PDB entry 7I9L | X-ray diffraction, 1.55 A resolution | chains A and B

[Chain A]
Name: Serine protease subunit NS2B
From: Zika virus
Reference sequence: Q32ZE1 (POLG_ZIKV); residues 46-89 here correspond to UniProt positions 1414-1457 (UniProt number = residue number + 1368)
Amino-acid sequence (46 residues; numbered 44 to 89; the number before each row is that of its first residue):
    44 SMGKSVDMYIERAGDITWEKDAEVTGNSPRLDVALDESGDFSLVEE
Disordered / not traced: 44-49, 89
Construct notes: expression tag (44-45)
Small-molecule neighbours: A1B87 (benzyl (3-{[4-(2-aminoethyl)phenyl]carbamoyl}-5-chlorophenyl)carbamate): S81, G82, D83

[Chain B]
Name: Serine protease NS3
From: Zika virus
Notes: EC 3.4.21.91, 3.6.1.15, 3.6.4.13
Reference sequence: Q32ZE1 (POLG_ZIKV); residues 11-177 here correspond to UniProt positions 1509-1675 (UniProt number = residue number + 1498)
Amino-acid sequence (168 residues; numbered 10 to 177; the number before each row is that of its first residue):
    10 MKEVKKGETTDGVYRVMTRRLLGSTQVGVGVMQEGVFHTMWHVTKGAALR
    60 SGEGRLDPYWGDVKQDLVSYCGPWKLDAAWDGLSEVQLLAVPPGERAKNI
   110 QTLPGIFKTKDGDIGAVALDYPAGTSGSPILDKCGRVIGLYGNGVVIKNG
   160 SYVSAITQGKREEETPVE
Disordered / not traced: 10-15, 172-177
Construct notes: initiating methionine (10); conflict K107 (Arg1605 in Q32ZE1)
Small-molecule neighbours: A1B87 (benzyl (3-{[4-(2-aminoethyl)phenyl]carbamoyl}-5-chlorophenyl)carbamate): H51, D75, Y130, P131, A132, T134, S135, Y150, G151, N152, V155, G159, Y161

[Interface between chain A and chain B]
Residue-residue contacts (89):
  M51(A) - M26(B)
  M51(A) - V52(B)
  M51(A) - T53(B)
  M51(A) - L58(B)
  M51(A) - R59(B)  hydrogen bond (backbone-backbone)
  Y52(A) - R24(B)
  Y52(A) - V25(B)
  Y52(A) - M26(B)  hydrogen bond (backbone-backbone)
  Y52(A) - R28(B)  hydrogen bond
  Y52(A) - S33(B)  hydrogen bond
  Y52(A) - R59(B)
  I53(A) - Y23(B)  hydrophobic
  I53(A) - R24(B)
  I53(A) - M41(B)  hydrophobic
  I53(A) - F46(B)  hydrophobic
  I53(A) - R59(B)  hydrogen bond (backbone-backbone)
  I53(A) - S60(B)
  I53(A) - L65(B)  hydrophobic
  E54(A) - Y23(B)
  E54(A) - R24(B)  hydrogen bond (backbone-backbone)
  R55(A) - E17(B)
  R55(A) - D20(B)  hydrogen bond (side chain-backbone)
  R55(A) - G21(B)
  R55(A) - V22(B)
  R55(A) - Y23(B)
  A56(A) - V22(B)  hydrogen bond (backbone-backbone)
  A56(A) - V100(B)  hydrophobic
  A56(A) - A106(B)
  G57(A) - G21(B)
  G57(A) - V22(B)  hydrogen bond (backbone-backbone)
  D58(A) - L98(B)
  I59(A) - G21(B)
  I59(A) - V22(B)
  I59(A) - V40(B)  hydrophobic
  I59(A) - L98(B)  hydrophobic
  I59(A) - L140(B)  hydrophobic
  I59(A) - G144(B)
  I59(A) - V146(B)  hydrophobic
  T60(A) - N108(B)  hydrogen bond (backbone-side chain)
  T60(A) - L140(B)
  W61(A) - E94(B)
  W61(A) - V95(B)
  W61(A) - Q96(B)
  W61(A) - Q110(B)
  W61(A) - L140(B)
  W61(A) - D141(B)
  W61(A) - K142(B)
  E62(A) - Q96(B)  hydrogen bond (backbone-side chain)
  E62(A) - N108(B)
  A65(A) - Q96(B)
  A65(A) - N108(B)
  E66(A) - I109(B)
  E66(A) - Q110(B)  hydrogen bond (backbone-backbone)
  V67(A) - E94(B)
  V67(A) - Q110(B)
  T68(A) - I109(B)
  T68(A) - Q110(B)  hydrogen bond (backbone-backbone)
  T68(A) - T111(B)  hydrogen bond (backbone-side chain)
  T68(A) - L128(B)
  G69(A) - T111(B)
  G69(A) - A127(B)
  N70(A) - L112(B)
  N70(A) - A127(B)
  S71(A) - L112(B)  hydrogen bond (side chain-backbone)
  S71(A) - P113(B)
  S71(A) - G114(B)
  P72(A) - G114(B)
  P72(A) - I115(B)  hydrogen bond (backbone-backbone)
  R73(A) - I115(B)
  L74(A) - I115(B)  hydrogen bond (backbone-backbone)
  L74(A) - F116(B)
  L74(A) - K117(B)  hydrogen bond (backbone-backbone)
  L74(A) - I156(B)  hydrophobic
  D75(A) - K117(B)
  V76(A) - F116(B)  hydrophobic
  V76(A) - K117(B)  hydrogen bond (backbone-backbone)
  V76(A) - T118(B)
  D79(A) - K73(B)
  E80(A) - K73(B)
  S81(A) - V72(B)
  G82(A) - V72(B)
  G82(A) - K73(B)
  G82(A) - N152(B)  hydrogen bond (backbone-side chain)
  F84(A) - F116(B)  hydrophobic
  F84(A) - N152(B)
  F84(A) - G153(B)
  F84(A) - V154(B)
  F84(A) - A164(B)  hydrophobic
  L86(A) - V154(B)  hydrophobic
Also at the interface, not in a pair above, chain A (34 interface residues in all): D50, L78, S85, E88
Also at the interface, not in a pair above, chain B (59 interface residues in all): T19, T27, V36, A57, I123, P138, V155, K157, V162

[Overview]
34 residues of chain A face 59 of chain B across their interface; the contacts include 20 hydrogen bonds.
Polar pairs include Y52(A)-R28(B), Y52(A)-S33(B) and R55(A)-D20(B). Compound A1B87 is bound between chain A
and chain B.
Chain A is Serine protease subunit NS2B and chain B is Serine protease NS3, both from Zika virus; the
structure, Group deposition of ZIKV NS2B-NS3 protease in complex with inhibitors from ASAP Discovery
Consortium -- Crystal ..., was determined by X-ray diffraction.
